PDB entry 8OJ4 | electron microscopy, 4.35 A resolution (low resolution: residue-level contacts below are approximate; hydrogen-bond / salt-bridge calls are withheld) | chains E and F of the 7 polymer chains in the assembly

[Chain E (and F)]
Name: Intermembrane phospholipid transport system binding protein MlaD
Source organism: Escherichia coli
Notes: chain F of this document is another copy of the same molecule, construct and numbering; everything in this record applies to it too
UniProtKB: P64604 (MLAD_ECOLI); residues 1-183 here = UniProt positions 1-183
Sequence (183 residues; row label = number of the first residue in the row):
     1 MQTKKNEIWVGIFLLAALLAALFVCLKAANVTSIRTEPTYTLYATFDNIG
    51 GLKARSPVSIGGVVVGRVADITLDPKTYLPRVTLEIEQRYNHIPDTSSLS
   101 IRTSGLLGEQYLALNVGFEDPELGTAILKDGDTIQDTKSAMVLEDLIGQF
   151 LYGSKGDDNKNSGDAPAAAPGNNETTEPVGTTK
Not modelled in the structure: 1-34, 153-183
What the authors report for this chain:
  - mutagenesis - F118E, E119K, D120K, Q149C/L151C, L151C: abolished growth in response to SDS/EDTA
  - mutagenesis - E122K: unchanged growth
  - mutagenesis - Q149C: unchanged growth in response to SDS/EDTA

[How chain E and chain F interact]
Contacting residue pairs (7):
  Gly61(E) with Asn48(F); Ile49(F); Pro80(F)
  Val63(E) with Leu73(F)
  Arg102(E) with Glu144(F)
  Leu106(E) with Leu143(F)
  Met141(E) with Glu144(F)
Other interface residues (no listed pair), chain E (15 interface residues in all): Ile60, Gly62, Tyr90, Asn91, His92, Ile93, Thr103, Gly105, Leu146, Phe150
Other interface residues (no listed pair), chain F (12 interface residues in all): Asp47, Gly50, Tyr78, Val142, Ile147, Leu151

[Summary]
The interface between chain E and chain F involves 15 residues on one side and 12 on the other. The paper
reports that F118E, E119K and D120K of chain E, among others, abolish growth in response to SDS/EDTA; E122K of
chain E leaves growth unchanged; 7 substitutions were tested in all.
Both chains are Intermembrane phospholipid transport system binding protein MlaD (Escherichia coli). Entry
8OJ4 (Structure of the MlaCD complex (1:6 stoichiometry)) was determined by electron microscopy together with
8OJG from the same study.
